3MG7 - chains A and G of the 28 polymer chains in the assembly; structure by X-ray diffraction, 2.78 A resolution.

Chain A:
Molecule: Proteasome component Y7
Source organism: Saccharomyces cerevisiae
Notes: EC 3.4.25.1
UniProtKB: P23639 (PSA2_YEAST); the construct lacks a stretch of the UniProt sequence and is renumbered around it, so the offset changes along the chain: 4-102 = UniProt 1-99; 103-147 = UniProt 101-145; 148-200 = UniProt 147-199; 202-209 = UniProt 200-207; 2 more segments
Chain sequence (250 residues; numbered 4 to 236 plus 18 insertion-coded residues; 1 number in that range is skipped by the numbering (no residue carries it; nothing is unmodelled there); the number before each row is that of its first residue; a row labelled like 217A-217B holds insertion residues (217A, then the next letters in order)):
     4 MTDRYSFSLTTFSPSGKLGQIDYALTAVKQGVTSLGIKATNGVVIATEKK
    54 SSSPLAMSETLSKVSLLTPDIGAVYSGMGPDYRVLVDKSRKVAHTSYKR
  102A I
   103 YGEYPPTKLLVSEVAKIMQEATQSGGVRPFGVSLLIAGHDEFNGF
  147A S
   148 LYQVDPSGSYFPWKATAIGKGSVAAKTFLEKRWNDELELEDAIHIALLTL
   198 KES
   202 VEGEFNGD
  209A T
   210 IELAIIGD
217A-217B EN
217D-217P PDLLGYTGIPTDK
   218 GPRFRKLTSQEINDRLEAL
UniProt features mapped onto this chain:
  - cross-link: Lys110 (Glycyl lysine isopeptide (Lys-Gly) (interchain with G-Cter in ubiquitin))

Chain G:
Molecule: Proteasome component C7-alpha
Source organism: Saccharomyces cerevisiae
Notes: EC 3.4.25.1
UniProtKB: P21243 (PSA6_YEAST); the construct lacks a stretch of the UniProt sequence and is renumbered around it, so the offset changes along the chain: -3 to 34 = UniProt 1-38; 35-143 = UniProt 40-148; 144-179 = UniProt 150-185; 186-218 = UniProt 199-231; 1 more segments
Chain sequence (252 residues; each row starts with the number of its first residue; note: 6 numbers in that range are skipped by the numbering (no residue carries them; nothing is unmodelled there); a row labelled like 179A-179E holds insertion residues (179A, then the next letters in order); numbers below 1 keep their minus sign (Met-3 is residue -3)):
    -3 MSGAAAASAAGYDRHITIFSPEGRLYQVEYAFKATNQT
   34A N
    35 INSLAVRGKDCTVVISQKKVPDKLLDPTTVSYIFCISRTIGMVVNGPIPD
    85 ARNAALRAKAEAAEFRYKYGYDMPCDVLAKRMANLSQIYTQRAYMRPLGV
   135 ILTFVSVDE
  143A E
   144 LGPSIYKTDPAGYYVGYKATATGPKQQEITTNLENH
179A-179E FKKSK
180A-180D IDHI
   184 N
184G-184H EE
  184M S
   186 WEKVVEFAITHMIDALGTEFSKNDLEVGVATKD
   220 KFFTLSAENIEERLVAIAEQD
Disordered / not traced: -3 to 5
Ion coordination: Mg2+ site 1: Thr13, Tyr123, Arg126, Met129; Mg2+ site 2: Tyr128 (shared with 1 residue of chain F)

Chain A / chain G interface:
Residue-residue contacts (66):
  Thr5(A) - Tyr128(G)
  Asp6(A) - Tyr128(G)
  Tyr8(A) - Ile12(G)
  Tyr8(A) - Ala127(G)  hydrophobic
  Leu12(A) - Ile14(G)  hydrophobic
  Leu12(A) - Ala127(G)  hydrophobic
  Gln23(A) - Ile14(G)
  Gln23(A) - Phe15(G)  hydrogen bond (side chain-backbone)
  Tyr26(A) - Phe15(G)  hydrophobic
  Tyr26(A) - Ser16(G)
  Tyr26(A) - Pro17(G)  hydrophobic
  Tyr26(A) - Gly19(G)
  Ala27(A) - Phe15(G)  hydrophobic
  Thr29(A) - Pro17(G)
  Thr29(A) - Glu18(G)
  Ala30(A) - Gly19(G)
  Ser55(A) - Tyr156(G)  hydrogen bond
  Pro57(A) - Lys161(G)
  Pro57(A) - Glu177(G)
  Leu58(A) - Tyr160(G)
  Leu58(A) - Lys161(G)  hydrogen bond (backbone-backbone)
  Leu58(A) - Ala162(G)
  Leu58(A) - Thr173(G)
  Leu58(A) - Leu176(G)  hydrophobic
  Leu58(A) - Glu177(G)
  Leu58(A) - Phe179A(G)  hydrophobic
  Ala59(A) - Gly159(G)
  Ala59(A) - Tyr160(G)  hydrophobic
  Met60(A) - Arg41(G)
  Met60(A) - Val158(G)
  Met60(A) - Gly159(G)  hydrogen bond (backbone-backbone)
  Met60(A) - Tyr160(G)
  Met60(A) - Lys161(G)
  Thr63(A) - Tyr149(G)
  Thr63(A) - Val158(G)
  Thr63(A) - Gly159(G)  hydrogen bond (side chain-backbone)
  Leu64(A) - Tyr156(G)  hydrophobic
  Leu64(A) - Tyr157(G)
  Leu64(A) - Val158(G)  hydrophobic
  Met81(A) - Phe15(G)  hydrophobic
  Met81(A) - Leu21(G)  hydrophobic
  Pro83(A) - Gln121(G)
  Pro83(A) - Ala154(G)
  Pro83(A) - Gly155(G)
  Pro83(A) - Tyr156(G)
  Asp84(A) - Gln121(G)
  Arg86(A) - Ala117(G)  hydrogen bond (side chain-backbone)
  Arg86(A) - Asn118(G)
  Arg86(A) - Gly155(G)  hydrogen bond (side chain-backbone)
  Arg86(A) - Tyr157(G)
  Val87(A) - Asn118(G)
  Val87(A) - Gln121(G)
  Asp90(A) - Lys114(G)  salt bridge
  Asp90(A) - Asn118(G)
  Gly128(A) - Arg126(G)
  Gly128(A) - Ala127(G)  hydrogen bond (backbone-backbone)
  Val129(A) - Gln125(G)
  Val129(A) - Arg126(G)
  Arg130(A) - Thr13(G)
  Arg130(A) - Phe15(G)
  Arg130(A) - Leu21(G)
  Arg130(A) - Thr124(G)  hydrogen bond (side chain-backbone)
  Arg130(A) - Gln125(G)  hydrogen bond (backbone-backbone)
  Pro131(A) - Phe15(G)
  Phe132(A) - Gln125(G)
  Gly133(A) - Phe15(G)
Other interface residues (no listed pair), chain A (34 interface residues in all): Met4, Arg7, Gln33, Ser56, Ala123, Gly127

In short:
The interface between chain A and chain G involves 34 residues on one side and 33 on the other, with 10
hydrogen bonds and 1 salt bridge. Polar pairs include Asp90(A)-Lys114(G), Gln23(A)-Phe15(G) and
Ser55(A)-Tyr156(G). Thr13(G), Tyr123(G), Arg126(G) and Met129(G) form the Mg2+ site 1.
Here chain A is Proteasome component Y7 and chain G is Proteasome component C7-alpha, both from Saccharomyces
cerevisiae. Entry 3MG7 (Structure of yeast 20S open-gate proteasome with Compound 8) was determined by X-ray
diffraction, deposited together with 3MG0, 3MG6, 3MG8 and 3MG4.
